7AH9 - chains 1A and 1B of the 153 polymer chains in the assembly; structure by electron microscopy, 3.30 A resolution.

== Chain 1A (and 1B) ==
Name: Surface presentation of antigens protein SpaP
Source organism: Salmonella enterica subsp. enterica serovar Typhimurium str. LT2
Notes: chain 1B of this document is another copy of the same molecule, construct and numbering; everything in this record applies to it too
Reference sequence: P40700 (SPAP_SALTY); residues 1-224 here = UniProt positions 1-224
Amino-acid sequence (224 residues; each row starts with the number of its first residue):
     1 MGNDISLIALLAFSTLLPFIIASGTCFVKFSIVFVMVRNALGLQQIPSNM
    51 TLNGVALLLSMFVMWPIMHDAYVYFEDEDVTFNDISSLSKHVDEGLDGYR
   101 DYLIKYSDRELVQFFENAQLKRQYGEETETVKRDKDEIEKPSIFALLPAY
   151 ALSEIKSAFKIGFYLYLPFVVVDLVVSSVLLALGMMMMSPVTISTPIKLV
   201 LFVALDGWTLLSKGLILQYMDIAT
Not modelled in the structure: 224
Ligand contacts:
  - 1,2-diacyl-glycerol-3-sn-phosphate (3PH), molecule 1: Ile-5, Ala-9, Ala-12, Phe-13, Leu-16
  - 1,2-diacyl-glycerol-3-sn-phosphate (3PH), molecule 2: Ser-6, Ala-9, Leu-10, Leu-17, Ile-20, Ile-21, Thr-25, Met-61, Met-64, Met-68, Ala-71, Tyr-72, Phe-75, Glu-76, Val-92, Leu-96, Tyr-99
What the authors report for this chain:
  - conformationally variable residues (side-chain flip): Met-186 to Met-187
  - binding site for SptP3x-GFP-FLAG: Gln-44, Gln-45

== Chain 1A / chain 1B interface ==
Contacting residue pairs - 31 pairs, chain 1A then chain 1B:
  Phe-19(1A) with Met-50(1B), hydrophobic
  Ala-22(1A) with Thr-51(1B), hydrogen bond (backbone-side chain)
  Ile-32(1A) with Ile-46(1B), hydrophobic
  Val-35(1A) with Ile-46(1B), hydrophobic
  Met-36(1A) with Ile-46(1B), hydrophobic; Leu-199(1B), hydrophobic
  Arg-38(1A) with Gln-45(1B)
  Asn-49(1A) with Gln-45(1B), hydrogen bond
  Phe-114(1A) with Leu-217(1B), hydrophobic; Ile-222(1B), hydrophobic
  Phe-115(1A) with Leu-59(1B), hydrophobic; Phe-62(1B), hydrophobic; Ile-216(1B), hydrophobic
  Ala-118(1A) with Met-220(1B); Ile-222(1B), hydrophobic
  Gln-119(1A) with Phe-62(1B)
  Lys-121(1A) with Ala-223(1B), hydrogen bond (side chain-backbone)
  Arg-122(1A) with Val-63(1B), hydrogen bond (side chain-backbone); Met-220(1B)
  Glu-127(1A) with Ala-223(1B)
  Phe-144(1A) with Phe-62(1B)
  Leu-152(1A) with Ser-212(1B)
  Lys-156(1A) with Asp-206(1B), salt bridge
  Phe-159(1A) with Val-203(1B), hydrophobic; Trp-208(1B)
  Phe-163(1A) with Val-200(1B), hydrophobic
  Val-170(1A) with Thr-192(1B)
  Leu-174(1A) with Met-185(1B), hydrophobic; Met-188(1B), hydrophobic
  Ser-177(1A) with Met-188(1B)
  Met-187(1A) with Met-187(1B), hydrophobic
Also at the interface, not in a pair above, chain 1A (33 interface residues in all): Gln-44, Leu-111, Leu-147, Pro-148, Ala-151, Ile-155, Tyr-166, Asp-173, Leu-181, Pro-190
Also at the interface, not in a pair above, chain 1B (34 interface residues in all): Leu-41, Leu-43, Pro-47, Val-55, Leu-58, Pro-66, Gly-184, Ile-193, Thr-195, Pro-196, Lys-213, Asp-221

== In short ==
Chain 1A and chain 1B form an interface of 33 and 34 residues respectively; the contacts include 4 hydrogen
bonds and 1 salt bridge. Polar pairs include Lys-156(1A)/Asp-206(1B), Ala-22(1A)/Thr-51(1B) and
Asn-49(1A)/Gln-45(1B). Ligands of chain 1A: 1,2-diacyl-glycerol-3-sn-phosphate. From the paper: a binding site
for SptP3x-GFP-FLAG at Gln-44(1A) and Gln-45(1A); conformational variability at Met-186(1A).
Chain 1A and chain 1B are both Surface presentation of antigens protein SpaP (Salmonella enterica subsp.
enterica serovar Typhimurium str. LT2); the structure, Substrate-engaged type 3 secretion system needle
complex from Salmonella enterica typhimurium - SpaR state 1, was determined by electron microscopy together
with 7AGX and 7AHI from the same study.
